PDB entry 5ZOG | X-ray diffraction, 2.30 A resolution | chains A and D of the 4 polymer chains in the assembly

Chain A:
Protein: Flap endonuclease 1
From: Homo sapiens
Notes: EC 3.1.-.-; fragment: nuclease core (1-333)
UniProt: P39748 (FEN1_HUMAN); numbering as in UniProt (aligned over 1-333)
Sequence (344 residues; row label = number of the first residue in the row):
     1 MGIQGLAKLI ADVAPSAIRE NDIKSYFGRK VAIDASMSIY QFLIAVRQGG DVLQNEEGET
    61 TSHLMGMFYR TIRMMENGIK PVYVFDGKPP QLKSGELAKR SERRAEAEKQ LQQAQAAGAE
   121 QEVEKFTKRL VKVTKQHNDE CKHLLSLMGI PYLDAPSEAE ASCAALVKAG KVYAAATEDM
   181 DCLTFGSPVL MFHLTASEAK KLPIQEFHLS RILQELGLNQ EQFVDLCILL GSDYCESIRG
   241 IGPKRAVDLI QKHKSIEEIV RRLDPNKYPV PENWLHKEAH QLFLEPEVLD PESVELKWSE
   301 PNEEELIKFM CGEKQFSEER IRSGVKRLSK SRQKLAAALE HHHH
Not modelled in the structure: 1, 101-127
Differences from the reference sequence: engineered mutation Phe192 (Arg in P39748); expression tag (334-344)
What the authors report for this chain:
  - conformationally variable residues (loop rearrangement, side-chain flip): His193, Leu194 to Lys200
  - mutagenesis - R192F (5-fold), K200A (125- and 8-fold): decreased catalytic activity on FEN
  - mutagenesis - R192F: abolished catalytic activity on GEN
  - mutagenesis - R192F: increased binding to PCNA
  - mutagenesis - R192F: decreased binding to CDK2
  - mutagenesis - R192F: decreased binding to Cyclin E
  - mutagenesis - R47K (4-fold): decreased binding to double-flap DNA
  - mutagenesis - R47K, K200A (8-fold): decreased catalytic activity on GEN
  - mutagenesis - K201A: unchanged catalytic activity on FEN
  - mutagenesis - K201A: unchanged catalytic activity on GEN
  - mutagenesis - K200A, K201A: decreased binding to Rad1
  - mutagenesis - K200A, K201A: decreased binding to PCNA
  - mutagenesis - K200A: decreased binding to WDR4
  - mutagenesis - K201A: increased binding to WDR4
  - post-translational modification sites: Ser187 (citing earlier work)
  - mutagenesis - K200A, K201A: decreased binding to CDK2 and Cyclin E

Chain D:
Molecule: 13-nt DNA strand
Sequence (13 nucleotides; row label = number of the first residue in the row):
     2 TGAGGCAGAG GAT

How chain A and chain D interact:
Residue-residue contacts (6; chain A residue first):
  Gln4(A) with DG3(D), sugar contact
  Tyr40(A) with DT2(D), hydrogen bond to the phosphate
  Arg245(A) with DA13(D), sugar contact
  Lys267(A) with DA13(D), phosphate contact
  Tyr268(A) with DG12(D), hydrogen bond to the phosphate; DA13(D), hydrogen bond to the phosphate
Interface residues without a listed pair, chain A (8 interface residues in all): Gly2, Lys8, Asp233
Interface residues without a listed pair, chain D (5 interface residues in all): DG5

In short:
8 residues of chain A and 5 residues of chain D are in contact; the contacts include 3 hydrogen bonds. Among
the polar pairs are Tyr40(A)-DT2(D), Tyr268(A)-DG12(D) and Tyr268(A)-DA13(D). From the paper: R192F and K200A
of chain A reduce catalytic activity on FEN; a modification site at Ser187(A); 4 substitutions were tested in
all.
Chain A is Flap endonuclease 1 (Homo sapiens) and chain D is a 13-nt DNA strand; the structure, Crystal
Structure of R192F hFen1 in complex with DNA, was determined by X-ray diffraction (same publication as 5ZOD,
5ZOE and 5ZOF).
